Entry 6OGO (X-ray diffraction, 1.43 A resolution); this record covers chain A.

# Chain A
Name: Subclass B1 metallo-beta-lactamase ndm-9
From: Escherichia coli
Reference sequence: A0A1M2CSI6 (A0A1M2CSI6_ECOLX); residue numbers follow UniProt; this construct covers 29-270
Amino-acid sequence (243 residues; each row starts with the number of its first residue):
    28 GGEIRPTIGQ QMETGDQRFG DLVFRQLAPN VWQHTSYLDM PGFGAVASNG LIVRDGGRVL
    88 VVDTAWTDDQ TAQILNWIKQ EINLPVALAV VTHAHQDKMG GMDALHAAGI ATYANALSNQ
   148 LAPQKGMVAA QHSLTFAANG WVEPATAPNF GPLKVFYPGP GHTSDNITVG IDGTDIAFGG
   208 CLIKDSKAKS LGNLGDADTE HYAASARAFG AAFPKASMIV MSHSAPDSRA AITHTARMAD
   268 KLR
Not modelled in the structure: 28-40, 270
Construct notes: expression tag (28)
Bound ions: Zn2+ site 1: His120, His122, His189 (together with phosphate ion); Zn2+ site 2: Cys208, His250 (together with phosphate ion)

# In short
His120, His122 and His189 coordinate Zn2+ site 1. The Zn2+ site 2 is built by Cys208 and His250.
Chain A is Subclass B1 metallo-beta-lactamase ndm-9 (Escherichia coli); the structure, Crystal structure of
NDM-9 metallo-beta-lactamase, was determined by X-ray diffraction together with 6TWT and 6OL8 from the same
study.
